Entry 2ZUU (X-ray diffraction, 2.30 A resolution); this record covers chains A and B.

Chain A (and B):
Protein: Lacto-N-biose phosphorylase
From: Bifidobacterium longum
Notes: EC 2.4.1.211; chain B of this document is another copy of the same molecule, construct and numbering; everything in this record applies to it too
Reference sequence: Q5NU17 (Q5NU17_BIFLO); residue numbers follow UniProt; this construct covers 1-751
Amino-acid sequence (759 residues; each row starts with the number of its first residue):
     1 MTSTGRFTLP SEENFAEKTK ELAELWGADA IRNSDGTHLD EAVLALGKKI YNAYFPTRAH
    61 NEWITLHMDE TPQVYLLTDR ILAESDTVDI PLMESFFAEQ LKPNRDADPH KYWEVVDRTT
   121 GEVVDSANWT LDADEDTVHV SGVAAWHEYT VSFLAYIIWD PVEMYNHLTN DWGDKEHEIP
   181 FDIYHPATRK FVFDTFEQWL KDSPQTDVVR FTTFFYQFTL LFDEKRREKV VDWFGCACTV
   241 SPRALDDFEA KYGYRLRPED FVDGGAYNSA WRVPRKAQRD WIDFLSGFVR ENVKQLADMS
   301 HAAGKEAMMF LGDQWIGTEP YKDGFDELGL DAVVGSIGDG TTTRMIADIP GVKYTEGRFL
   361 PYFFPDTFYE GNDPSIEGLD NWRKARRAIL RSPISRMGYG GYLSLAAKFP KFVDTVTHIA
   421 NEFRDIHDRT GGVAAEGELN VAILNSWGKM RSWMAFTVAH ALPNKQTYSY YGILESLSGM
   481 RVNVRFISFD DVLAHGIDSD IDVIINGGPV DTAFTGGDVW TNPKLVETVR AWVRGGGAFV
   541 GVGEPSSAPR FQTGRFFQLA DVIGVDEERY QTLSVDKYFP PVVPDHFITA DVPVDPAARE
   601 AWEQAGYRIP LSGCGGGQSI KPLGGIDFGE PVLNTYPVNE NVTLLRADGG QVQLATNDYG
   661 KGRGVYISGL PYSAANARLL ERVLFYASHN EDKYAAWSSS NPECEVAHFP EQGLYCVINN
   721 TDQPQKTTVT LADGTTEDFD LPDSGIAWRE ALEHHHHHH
Not modelled in the structure: 1-2, 35-40, 755-759 (chain B: 1-2, 34-46, 368-370, 750-759)
Construct notes: expression tag (752-759)
Ligand contacts: 2-acetamido-2-deoxy-alpha-D-glucopyranose (NDG): V162, Y165, N166, F218, L220, W233, F310, L311, G312, D313, S336, H460
Reported in the primary citation:
  - binding site for 2-acetamido-2-deoxy-alpha-D-glucopyranose: D313
  - catalytic residues: D313 (citing earlier work)
  - mutagenesis - R32E, R210E, R358E, Y362N: abolished catalytic activity
  - mutagenesis - N166A, Y362F (1,000-fold), F364N: decreased catalytic activity
  - specificity-determining residues: V162, H460, S612 (proposed by the authors, not directly observed)

How chain A and chain B interact:
Contacting residue pairs (129; chain A residue first):
  R80(A) with Q552(B), hydrogen bond; R555(B)
  L82(A) with R534(B); Y659(B)
  E84(A) with R534(B), salt bridge
  R118(A) with Q552(B)
  T119(A) with R530(B), hydrogen bond; F551(B)
  A145(A) with E527(B)
  W146(A) with E527(B); R530(B), hydrogen bond (backbone-side chain); A531(B); R534(B)
  H147(A) with P523(B); E527(B), salt bridge
  E148(A) with R530(B), salt bridge; D561(B)
  K225(A) with E640(B), salt bridge
  R227(A) with Y578(B); E640(B), salt bridge
  E228(A) with D576(B); Y578(B), hydrogen bond (backbone-side chain); S612(B), hydrogen bond; G613(B), hydrogen bond (side chain-backbone)
  K229(A) with S574(B); V575(B); D576(B), hydrogen bond (backbone-backbone)
  V230(A) with S574(B); D576(B)
  V231(A) with S574(B), hydrogen bond (backbone-side chain); S612(B); G613(B)
  D232(A) with S574(B)
  D263(A) with T553(B)
  G264(A) with G554(B)
  G265(A) with V575(B)
  A266(A) with T553(B); Q571(B)
  W271(A) with Y570(B); L573(B), hydrophobic
  R272(A) with T553(B); Q571(B), hydrogen bond
  V458(A) with L573(B)
  A459(A) with S612(B)
  L462(A) with L611(B), hydrophobic; S612(B)
  N464(A) with G613(B), hydrogen bond (side chain-backbone); C614(B)
  K465(A) with N634(B), hydrogen bond; G649(B); G650(B); Q651(B), hydrogen bond
  Q466(A) with Y570(B); L573(B); N634(B), hydrogen bond
  P509(A) with Y570(B), hydrophobic
  V510(A) with R569(B)
  D511(A) with R550(B), salt bridge; Q571(B), hydrogen bond (backbone-side chain)
  T512(A) with Y570(B)
  D518(A) with R550(B), salt bridge
  P523(A) with H147(B)
  E527(A) with A145(B); W146(B); H147(B), salt bridge
  R530(A) with T119(B), hydrogen bond; W146(B), hydrogen bond (side chain-backbone); H147(B); E148(B), salt bridge
  A531(A) with W146(B)
  R534(A) with L82(B); E84(B), salt bridge; W146(B)
  P549(A) with R550(B)
  R550(A) with D511(B), salt bridge; D518(B), salt bridge; P549(B)
  F551(A) with T119(B)
  Q552(A) with R80(B), hydrogen bond; R118(B), hydrogen bond (side chain-backbone)
  T553(A) with D263(B); A266(B); R272(B)
  G554(A) with G264(B), hydrogen bond (backbone-backbone)
  R555(A) with R80(B)
  D561(A) with E148(B)
  R569(A) with V510(B)
  Y570(A) with W271(B); Q466(B); P509(B), hydrophobic; T512(B)
  Q571(A) with A266(B); R272(B), hydrogen bond; D511(B), hydrogen bond (side chain-backbone)
  L573(A) with W271(B), hydrophobic; V458(B); Q466(B)
  S574(A) with K229(B); V230(B); V231(B), hydrogen bond (backbone-backbone); D232(B); S269(B)
  V575(A) with K229(B); G265(B)
  D576(A) with E228(B); K229(B), hydrogen bond (backbone-backbone); V230(B)
  Y578(A) with D223(B); R227(B); E228(B), hydrogen bond (side chain-backbone)
  L611(A) with L462(B), hydrophobic
  S612(A) with E228(B), hydrogen bond; A459(B); L462(B)
  G613(A) with E228(B), hydrogen bond (backbone-side chain); V231(B); N464(B), hydrogen bond (backbone-side chain)
  C614(A) with N464(B)
  E630(A) with L633(B)
  P631(A) with L633(B)
  L633(A) with P631(B)
  N634(A) with K465(B), hydrogen bond; Q466(B), hydrogen bond
  E640(A) with K225(B), salt bridge; R227(B), salt bridge
  G649(A) with K465(B)
  G650(A) with K465(B)
  Q651(A) with K465(B), hydrogen bond
  Y659(A) with L82(B)
Interface residues without a listed pair, chain A (74 interface residues in all): T120, D223, S269, T467, V526, T572, P610
Interface residues without a listed pair, chain B (74 interface residues in all): T120, T467, V526, T572, P610, E630

Overview:
The chain A/chain B interface involves 74 residues from each chain, with 30 hydrogen bonds and 14 salt
bridges. Polar pairs include E84(A)-R534(B), H147(A)-E527(B) and E148(A)-R530(B). Chain A binds
2-acetamido-2-deoxy-alpha-D-glucopyranose. From the paper: the catalytic residue D313(A); R32E, R210E and
R358E of chain A, among others, abolish catalytic activity; 7 substitutions were tested in all.
Chain A and chain B are both Lacto-N-biose phosphorylase (Bifidobacterium longum); the structure, Crystal
structure of Galacto-N-biose/Lacto-N-biose I phosphorylase in complex with GlcNAc, was determined by X-ray
diffraction, deposited together with 2ZUS, 2ZUT and 2ZUW.
